PDB entry 9E1Q | electron microscopy, 3.10 A resolution | chains H and I of the 11 polymer chains in the assembly

# Chain H
Molecule: Histone H2B 1.1
Source organism: Xenopus laevis
Reference sequence: P02281 (H2B11_XENLA); residues -3 to 122 here correspond to UniProt positions 1-126 (UniProt number = residue number + 4)
Amino-acid sequence (126 residues; numbered -3 to 122; the number before each row is that of its first residue; numbers below 1 keep their minus sign (Met-3 is residue -3)):
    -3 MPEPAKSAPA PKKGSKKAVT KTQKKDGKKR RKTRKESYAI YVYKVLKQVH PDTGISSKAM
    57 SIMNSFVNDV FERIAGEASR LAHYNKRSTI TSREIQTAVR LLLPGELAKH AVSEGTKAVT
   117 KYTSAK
Unresolved in the structure: -3 to 26
Construct notes: engineered mutation Thr29 (Ser33 in P02281)

# Chain I
Molecule: 152-nt DNA strand
Source organism: Homo sapiens
Sequence (152 nucleotides; row label = number of the first residue in the row; numbers below 1 keep their minus sign (DG-75 is residue -75)):
   -75 GCACAGGATG TATATATCTG ACACGTGCCT GGAGACTAGG GAGTAATCCC CTTGGCGGTT
   -15 AAAACGCGGG GGACAGCGCG TACGTGCGTT TAAGCGGTGC TAGAGCTGTC TACGACCAAT
    45 TGAGCGGCCT CGGCACCGGG ATTCTCCAGG GC

# How chain H and chain I interact
Contacting residue pairs (12):
  Thr29(H) - DC30(I)  sugar contact
  Thr29(H) - DT31(I)  hydrogen bond to the phosphate
  Tyr39(H) - DA-53(I)  hydrogen bond to the phosphate
  Gly50(H) - DA-53(I)  phosphate contact
  Ile51(H) - DA-53(I)  phosphate contact
  Ser52(H) - DC-54(I)  phosphate contact
  Ser53(H) - DC-54(I)  hydrogen bond to the phosphate
  Arg83(H) - DA-34(I)  phosphate contact
  Arg83(H) - DG-33(I)  salt bridge to the phosphate
  Ser84(H) - DG-35(I)  phosphate contact
  Ser84(H) - DA-34(I)  hydrogen bond to the phosphate
  Thr85(H) - DA-34(I)  hydrogen bond to the phosphate
Other interface residues (no listed pair), chain H (13 interface residues in all): Arg27, Lys28, Arg30, Glu32
Other interface residues (no listed pair), chain I (10 interface residues in all): DC-52, DT-46, DG-45

# Overview
The interface between chain H and chain I involves 13 residues on one side and 10 on the other; the contacts
include 5 hydrogen bonds and 1 salt bridge. Among the polar pairs are Thr29(H)-DT31(I), Tyr39(H)-DA-53(I) and
Ser53(H)-DC-54(I).
Here chain H is Histone H2B 1.1 (Xenopus laevis) and chain I is a 152-nt DNA strand (Homo sapiens). Entry 9E1Q
(Snf2h bound nucleosome complex - ClassB3) was determined by electron microscopy (same publication as 9E1L,
9E1M, 9E1N, 9E1O, 9E1P, 9E1R and 4 further entries).
